PDB entry 8DPC | X-ray diffraction, 2.41 A resolution | chain A

[Chain A]
Protein: Carbonic anhydrase
Organism: Neisseria gonorrhoeae
Notes: EC 4.2.1.1
UniProt: Q50940 (CAH_NEIGO); residues 1-226 here correspond to UniProt positions 27-252 (UniProt number = residue number + 26)
Sequence (243 residues; numbered -16 to 226; the number before each row is that of its first residue; numbers below 1 keep their minus sign (His-16 is residue -16)):
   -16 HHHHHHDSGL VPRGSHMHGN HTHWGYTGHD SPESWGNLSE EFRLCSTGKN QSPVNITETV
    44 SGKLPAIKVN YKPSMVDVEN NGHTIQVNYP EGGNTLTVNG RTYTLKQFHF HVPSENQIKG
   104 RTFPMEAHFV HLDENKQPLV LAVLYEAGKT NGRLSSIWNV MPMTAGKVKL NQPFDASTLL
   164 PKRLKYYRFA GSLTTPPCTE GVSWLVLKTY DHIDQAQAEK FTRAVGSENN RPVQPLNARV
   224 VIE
Disordered / not traced: -16 to 4
Construct notes: expression tag (-16 to 0)
Disulfides: Cys28-Cys181
Ion coordination: Zn2+: His92, His94, His111
UniProt features mapped onto this chain:
  - active site: His66 (Proton acceptor)
  - binding site (Zn(2+)): His92, His94, His111
  - binding site (substrate): Thr177, Thr178

[Overview]
His92, His94 and His111 coordinate Zn2+. From UniProt: active-site residue His66, 3 Zn2+-binding residues and
substrate-binding residues Thr177 and Thr178.
Chain A is Carbonic anhydrase (Neisseria gonorrhoeae); the structure, Crystal structure of carbonic anhydrase
from Neisseria gonorrhoeae, was determined by X-ray diffraction together with 8DQF, 8DR2, 8DRB and 8DYQ from
the same study.
